PDB entry 1I6H | X-ray diffraction, 3.30 A resolution | chains B and J of the 12 polymer chains in the assembly

== Chain B ==
Protein: DNA-directed RNA polymerase II 140KD polypeptide
From: Saccharomyces cerevisiae
Notes: EC 2.7.7.6
UniProt: P08518 (RPB2_YEAST); residues 1-1224 here = UniProt positions 1-1224
Sequence (1224 residues; each row starts with the number of its first residue):
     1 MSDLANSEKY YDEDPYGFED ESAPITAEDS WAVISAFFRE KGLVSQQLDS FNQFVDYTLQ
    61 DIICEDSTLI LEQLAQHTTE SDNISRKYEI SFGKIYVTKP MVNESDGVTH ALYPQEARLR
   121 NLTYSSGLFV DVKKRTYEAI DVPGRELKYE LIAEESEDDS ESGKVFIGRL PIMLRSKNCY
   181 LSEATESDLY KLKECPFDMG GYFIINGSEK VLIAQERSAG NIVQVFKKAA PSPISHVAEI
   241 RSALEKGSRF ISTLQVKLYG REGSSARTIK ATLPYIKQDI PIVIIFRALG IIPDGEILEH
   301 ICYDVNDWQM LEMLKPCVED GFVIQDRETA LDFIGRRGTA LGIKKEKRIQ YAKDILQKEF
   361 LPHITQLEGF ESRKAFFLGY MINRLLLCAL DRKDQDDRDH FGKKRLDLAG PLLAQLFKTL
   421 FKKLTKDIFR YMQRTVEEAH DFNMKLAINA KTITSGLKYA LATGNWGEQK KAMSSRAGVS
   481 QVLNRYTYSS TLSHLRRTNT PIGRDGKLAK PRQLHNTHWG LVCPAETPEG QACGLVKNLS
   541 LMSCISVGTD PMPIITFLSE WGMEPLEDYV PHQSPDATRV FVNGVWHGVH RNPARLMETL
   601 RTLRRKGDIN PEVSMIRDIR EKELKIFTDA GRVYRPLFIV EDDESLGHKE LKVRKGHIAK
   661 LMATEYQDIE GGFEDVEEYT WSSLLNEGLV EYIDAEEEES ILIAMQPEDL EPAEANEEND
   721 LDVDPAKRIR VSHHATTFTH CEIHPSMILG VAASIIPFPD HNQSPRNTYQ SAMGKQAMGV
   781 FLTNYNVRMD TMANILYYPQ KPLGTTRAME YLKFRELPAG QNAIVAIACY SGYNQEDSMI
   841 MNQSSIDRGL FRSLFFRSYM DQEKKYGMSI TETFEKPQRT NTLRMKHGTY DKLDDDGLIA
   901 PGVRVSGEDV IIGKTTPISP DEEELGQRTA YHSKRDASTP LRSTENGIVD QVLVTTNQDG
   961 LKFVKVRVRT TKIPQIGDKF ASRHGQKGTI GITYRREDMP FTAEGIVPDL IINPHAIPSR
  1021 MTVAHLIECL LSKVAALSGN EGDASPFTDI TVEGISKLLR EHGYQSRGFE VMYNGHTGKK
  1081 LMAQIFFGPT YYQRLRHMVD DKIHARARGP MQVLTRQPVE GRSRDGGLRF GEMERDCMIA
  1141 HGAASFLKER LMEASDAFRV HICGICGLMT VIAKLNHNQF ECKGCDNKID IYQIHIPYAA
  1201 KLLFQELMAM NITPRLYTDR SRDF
Disordered / not traced: 1-19, 71-89, 135-163, 336-344, 438-445, 468-476, 503-508, 669-677, 716-721, 920-932
From the paper describing this entry:
  - conformationally variable residues (helix shift, order/disorder transition): Ala-1107 to Arg-1129, Met-1152 to Arg-1159

== Chain J ==
Protein: DNA-directed RNA polymerase II 8.3KD polypeptide
From: Saccharomyces cerevisiae
Notes: EC 2.7.7.6
UniProt: P22139 (RPB10_YEAST); numbering as in UniProt (aligned over 1-70)
Sequence (70 residues; each row starts with the number of its first residue):
     1 MIVPVRCFSC GKVVGDKWES YLNLLQEDEL DEGTALSRLG LKRYCCRRMI LTHVDLIEKF
    61 LRYNPLEKRD
Disordered / not traced: 66-70
Swiss-Prot annotation at these positions:
  - binding site (Zn(2+)): Cys-7, Cys-10, Cys-45, Cys-46
  - cross-link: Lys-59 (Glycyl lysine isopeptide (Lys-Gly) (interchain with G-Cter in ubiquitin))

== Interface between chain B and chain J ==
Contacting residue pairs (65):
  Glu-186(B) / Arg-62(J)  salt bridge
  Tyr-190(B) / Lys-59(J)
  Tyr-190(B) / Arg-62(J)
  Tyr-190(B) / Tyr-63(J)
  Lys-193(B) / Pro-65(J)
  Cys-195(B) / Tyr-63(J)
  Pro-196(B) / Tyr-63(J)
  Phe-197(B) / Lys-59(J)
  Val-780(B) / Met-1(J)  hydrophobic
  Val-780(B) / Leu-56(J)  hydrophobic
  Thr-783(B) / Phe-60(J)
  Thr-783(B) / Tyr-63(J)  hydrogen bond
  Asn-784(B) / Tyr-63(J)  hydrogen bond (backbone-side chain)
  Tyr-785(B) / Met-1(J)
  Tyr-785(B) / Phe-60(J)  hydrophobic
  Ile-795(B) / Met-1(J)  hydrophobic
  Leu-796(B) / Met-1(J)
  Tyr-797(B) / Met-1(J)
  Tyr-798(B) / Met-1(J)
  Tyr-798(B) / Ile-2(J)
  Tyr-798(B) / Pro-4(J)  hydrophobic
  Pro-799(B) / Val-54(J)
  Gln-800(B) / Phe-8(J)
  Gln-800(B) / Arg-48(J)
  Gln-800(B) / Met-49(J)
  Gln-800(B) / Thr-52(J)
  Lys-801(B) / Leu-51(J)  hydrogen bond (side chain-backbone)
  Lys-801(B) / Thr-52(J)  hydrogen bond (backbone-backbone)
  Lys-801(B) / Val-54(J)
  Leu-803(B) / Thr-52(J)
  Arg-815(B) / Val-54(J)
  Glu-816(B) / Val-54(J)
  Glu-816(B) / Leu-56(J)
  Pro-818(B) / Val-54(J)  hydrophobic
  Asn-822(B) / Arg-48(J)  hydrogen bond (backbone-side chain)
  Asn-822(B) / Thr-52(J)
  Ile-824(B) / Ser-9(J)
  Ile-824(B) / Tyr-44(J)  hydrophobic
  Ile-824(B) / Arg-48(J)
  Ser-845(B) / Phe-8(J)
  Arg-848(B) / Cys-7(J)
  Arg-848(B) / Phe-8(J)  hydrogen bond (side chain-backbone)
  Arg-848(B) / Ser-9(J)  hydrogen bond (side chain-backbone)
  Arg-848(B) / Gly-11(J)
  Gly-849(B) / Phe-8(J)
  Leu-850(B) / Phe-8(J)
  Arg-996(B) / Ser-9(J)
  Arg-996(B) / Cys-10(J)
  Ile-1006(B) / Tyr-44(J)
  Asp-1009(B) / Phe-8(J)
  Asp-1009(B) / Ser-9(J)  hydrogen bond
  Asp-1009(B) / Arg-48(J)  salt bridge
  Lys-1033(B) / Tyr-44(J)
  Ala-1036(B) / Tyr-44(J)  hydrophobic
  Ala-1036(B) / Arg-47(J)  hydrogen bond (backbone-side chain)
  Ala-1036(B) / Leu-51(J)
  Leu-1037(B) / Tyr-44(J)  hydrophobic
  Leu-1037(B) / Arg-47(J)  hydrogen bond (backbone-side chain)
  Ser-1038(B) / Gly-33(J)
  Gly-1039(B) / Glu-32(J)
  Gly-1039(B) / Gly-33(J)
  Gly-1039(B) / Leu-51(J)
  Tyr-1064(B) / Tyr-44(J)
  Glu-1070(B) / Tyr-44(J)  hydrogen bond
  Phe-1087(B) / Tyr-44(J)
Interface residues without a listed pair, chain B (46 interface residues in all): Leu-817, Gln-821, Ala-823, Asn-842, Glu-1004, Val-1007, Ala-1035, Asn-1040
Interface residues without a listed pair, chain J (25 interface residues in all): Arg-43, Cys-45

== Overview ==
The interface between chain B and chain J involves 46 residues on one side and 25 on the other; the contacts
include 11 hydrogen bonds and 2 salt bridges. Among the polar pairs are Glu-186(B)/Arg-62(J),
Asp-1009(B)/Arg-48(J) and Thr-783(B)/Tyr-63(J). Curated annotation (UniProt) lists 4 Zn2+-binding residues on
chain J. The paper reports conformational variability at Ala-1107(B) and Met-1152(B).
Here chain B is DNA-directed RNA polymerase II 140KD polypeptide and chain J is DNA-directed RNA polymerase II
8.3KD polypeptide, both from Saccharomyces cerevisiae. Entry 1I6H (RNA polymerase II elongation complex) was
determined by X-ray diffraction.
